6SWG - chains A and C of the 3 polymer chains in the assembly; structure by X-ray diffraction, 2.51 A resolution.

== Chain A ==
Protein: Periphilin-1
Organism: Homo sapiens
UniProt: Q8NEY8 (PPHLN_HUMAN), isoform Q8NEY8-2; residues 292-367 here = UniProt positions 292-367
Amino-acid sequence (94 residues; row label = number of the first residue in the row):
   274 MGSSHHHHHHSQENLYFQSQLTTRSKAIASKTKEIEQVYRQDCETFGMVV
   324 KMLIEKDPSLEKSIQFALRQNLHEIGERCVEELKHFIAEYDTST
Unresolved in the structure: 274-294, 367
Sequence notes: initiating methionine (274); expression tag (275-291)
Reported in the primary citation:
  - self-association interface (contacts with another copy of this molecule): L326, L333, I337
  - mutagenesis - L326A: abolished binding to Protein TASOR (chain C)

== Chain C ==
Protein: Protein TASOR
Organism: Homo sapiens
UniProt: Q9UK61 (TASOR_HUMAN); residue numbers follow UniProt; this construct covers 1014-1095
Amino-acid sequence (83 residues; numbered 1013 to 1095; the number before each row is that of its first residue):
  1013 MSETTERTVLGEYNLFSRKIEEILKQKNVSYVSTVSTPIFSTQEKMKRLS
  1063 EFIYSKTSKAGVQEFVDGLHEKLNTIIIKASAK
Unresolved in the structure: 1013, 1055-1071, 1094-1095
Sequence notes: initiating methionine (1013)

== Chain A / chain C interface ==
Contacting residue pairs - 54 pairs, chain A then chain C:
  R297(A) - K1039(C)
  R297(A) - N1040(C)  hydrogen bond (side chain-backbone)
  S298(A) - S1042(C)
  I301(A) - L1036(C)  hydrophobic
  T305(A) - I1032(C)
  T305(A) - L1036(C)
  T305(A) - S1045(C)
  K306(A) - V1047(C)
  E309(A) - Y1025(C)
  E309(A) - F1028(C)
  E309(A) - I1032(C)
  E309(A) - S1045(C)  hydrogen bond
  E309(A) - V1047(C)
  Q310(A) - V1047(C)
  Y312(A) - E1024(C)
  Y312(A) - Y1025(C)  hydrophobic
  Y312(A) - F1028(C)  hydrophobic
  R313(A) - Y1025(C)
  R313(A) - V1047(C)
  R313(A) - S1048(C)  hydrogen bond
  R313(A) - P1050(C)
  C316(A) - V1021(C)  hydrophobic
  C316(A) - F1052(C)
  E317(A) - P1050(C)
  E317(A) - I1051(C)  hydrogen bond (side chain-backbone)
  E317(A) - F1052(C)
  G320(A) - T1017(C)
  G320(A) - V1021(C)
  V323(A) - T1017(C)
  K324(A) - T1017(C)
  K324(A) - E1018(C)  salt bridge
  I327(A) - T1017(C)
  E334(A) - S1014(C)  hydrogen bond (side chain-backbone)
  E334(A) - T1016(C)  hydrogen bond
  K335(A) - T1016(C)
  Q338(A) - T1016(C)
  Q338(A) - T1017(C)  hydrogen bond
  Q338(A) - T1020(C)  hydrogen bond
  L341(A) - T1017(C)
  L341(A) - T1020(C)
  R342(A) - T1020(C)  hydrogen bond
  R342(A) - E1024(C)
  L345(A) - V1021(C)  hydrophobic
  L345(A) - E1024(C)
  H346(A) - E1024(C)  hydrogen bond (backbone-side chain)
  G349(A) - F1028(C)
  E350(A) - K1031(C)  salt bridge
  C352(A) - F1028(C)  hydrophobic
  V353(A) - K1031(C)
  V353(A) - I1032(C)  hydrophobic
  V353(A) - I1035(C)  hydrophobic
  L356(A) - L1036(C)  hydrophobic
  K357(A) - I1035(C)
  I360(A) - K1039(C)
Also at the interface, not in a pair above, chain A (31 interface residues in all): I308, M321
Also at the interface, not in a pair above, chain C (25 interface residues in all): E1015, S1029, T1049
The authors on this interface:
  - interface residues, chain A: L356(A)
  - hot spots on chain A (mutagenesis) - L356R: abolished binding to Protein TASOR (chain C)
  - interface residues, chain C: S1014(C)

== In short ==
31 residues of chain A face 25 of chain C across their interface, with 10 hydrogen bonds and 2 salt bridges.
Polar pairs include K324(A)-E1018(C), E350(A)-K1031(C) and R297(A)-N1040(C). The paper reports that L326A and
L356R of chain A abolish binding to Protein TASOR (chain C); interface residues L356(A) and S1014(C).
Here chain A is Periphilin-1 and chain C is Protein TASOR, both from Homo sapiens. Entry 6SWG (Crystal
structure of the TASOR-Periphilin core complex) was determined by X-ray diffraction.
